5WKF - chains A and D of the 5 polymer chains in the assembly; structure by X-ray diffraction, 2.95 A resolution.

# Chain A
Molecule: HLA class I histocompatibility antigen, A-11 alpha chain
From: Homo sapiens
Reference sequence: P13746 (1A11_HUMAN), isoform P13746-2; residues 1-274 here correspond to UniProt positions 25-298 (UniProt number = residue number + 24)
Sequence (274 residues; row label = number of the first residue in the row):
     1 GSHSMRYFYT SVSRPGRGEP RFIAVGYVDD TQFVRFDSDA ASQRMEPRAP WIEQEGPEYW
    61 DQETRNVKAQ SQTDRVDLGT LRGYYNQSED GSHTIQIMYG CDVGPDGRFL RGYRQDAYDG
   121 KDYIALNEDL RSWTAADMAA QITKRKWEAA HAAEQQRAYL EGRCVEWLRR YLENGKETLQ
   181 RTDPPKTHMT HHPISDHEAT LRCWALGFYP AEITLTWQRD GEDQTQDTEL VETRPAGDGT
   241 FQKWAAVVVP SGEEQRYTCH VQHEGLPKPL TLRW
Cystine bridges: Cys101-Cys164
From the paper describing this entry:
  - mutagenesis - R65A, K68A: decreased binding to D13
  - mutagenesis - Q72A: increased binding to D13

# Chain D
Molecule: T-cell receptor alpha variable 30, T-cell receptor, sp3.4 alpha chain Chimera
From: Homo sapiens
Reference sequence: chimeric construct of A0A087WSZ9, K7N5N2: residues 3-90 from A0A087WSZ9 (A0A087WSZ9_HUMAN) positions 23-110 (UniProt number = residue number + 20); residues 112-200 from K7N5N2 positions 115-203 (UniProt number = residue number + 3)
Sequence (198 residues; each row starts with the number of its first residue):
     3 QPVQSPQAVI LREGEDAIIN CSSSKALYSV HWYRQKHGEA PIFLMILLKG GEQKGHDKIS
    63 ASFNEKKQQS SLYLTASQLS YSGTYFCGLG DAGNMLTFGG GTRLMVKPHI QNPDPAVYQL
   123 RDSKSSDKSV CLFTDFDSQT NVSQSKDSDV YITDKCVLDM RSMDFKSNSA VAWSNKSDFA
   183 CANAFNNSII PEDTFFPS
Construct notes: conflict Ile20 (Val40 in A0A087WSZ9), Ile44 (Val64 in A0A087WSZ9); linker (91-111)
Curated features (UniProtKB/Swiss-Prot):
  - glycosylation: Asn22 (N-linked (GlcNAc...) asparagine)

# Interface between chain A and chain D
Pairs across the interface (8; chain A residue first):
  Glu58(A) with Lys27(D)
  Gln62(A) with Asp93(D), hydrogen bond; Ala94(D)
  Arg65(A) with Asp93(D), salt bridge; Met97(D)
  Arg163(A) with Ala28(D); Leu29(D), hydrogen bond (side chain-backbone); Tyr30(D), hydrogen bond
Also at the interface, not in a pair above, chain A (5 interface residues in all): Asn66
Also at the interface, not in a pair above, chain D (8 interface residues in all): Gly95
The authors on this interface:
  - interface residues, chain A: Gln62(A), Arg65(A), Arg163(A)

# In short
5 residues of chain A face 8 of chain D across their interface, with 3 hydrogen bonds and 1 salt bridge. Polar
contacts include Arg65(A)-Asp93(D), Gln62(A)-Asp93(D) and Arg163(A)-Leu29(D). From the paper: R65A and K68A of
chain A reduce binding to D13; interface residues Gln62(A), Arg65(A) and Arg163(A).
Here chain A is HLA class I histocompatibility antigen, A-11 alpha chain and chain D is T-cell receptor alpha
variable 30, T-cell receptor, sp3.4 alpha chain Chimera, both from Homo sapiens. Entry 5WKF (D30 TCR in
complex with HLA-A*11:01-GTS1) was determined by X-ray diffraction, deposited together with 5WJL, 5WJN and
5WKH.
